PDB entry 5DNU | X-ray diffraction, 1.20 A resolution | chain A

[Chain A]
Name: ShKAI2iB
From: Striga hermonthica
Sequence (275 residues; row label = number of the first residue in the row; numbers below 1 keep their minus sign (Gly-4 is residue -4)):
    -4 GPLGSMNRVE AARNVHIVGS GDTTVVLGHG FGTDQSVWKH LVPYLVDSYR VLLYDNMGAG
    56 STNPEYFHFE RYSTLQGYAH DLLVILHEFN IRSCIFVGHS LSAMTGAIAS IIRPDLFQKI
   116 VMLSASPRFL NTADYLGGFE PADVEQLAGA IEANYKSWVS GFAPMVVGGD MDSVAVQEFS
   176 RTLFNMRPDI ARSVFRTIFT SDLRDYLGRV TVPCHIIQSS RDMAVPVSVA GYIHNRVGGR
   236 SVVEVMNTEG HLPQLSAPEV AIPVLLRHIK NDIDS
Not modelled in the structure: -4 to 2, 270
Metal / ion sites: Na+ site 1: Phe64, Ser68; Na+ site 2: Glu83 (together with 1,2-ethanediol); Na+ site 3: Asp267 (together with formate)
Ligand contacts:
  - benzoic acid (BEZ): Gln71, Ala74, His75, Ile103, Ile107, Tyr201
  - Karrikin KAR1 (KKN; 3-methyl-2H-furo[2,3-c]pyran-2-one): Phe26, Ser95, Leu96, Phe124, Leu142, Phe157, Val161, Phe190, Ile193, Phe194, Met218, Ala219, His246
Reported in the primary citation:
  - conformationally variable residues: Phe194
  - mutagenesis - F194A: unchanged binding to Karrikin KAR1
  - binding site for Karrikin KAR1: Phe26, Ser95, Leu96, Leu142, Phe190, Ile193, Phe194
  - catalytic residues: Phe26, Leu96
  - mutagenesis - S95A: abolished binding to Karrikin KAR1
  - mutagenesis - L142A (196 +/- 24 uM), F190L (186 +/- 43 uM): decreased binding to Karrikin KAR1
  - mutagenesis - V139L (36 +/- 7 uM): increased binding to Karrikin KAR1

[Summary]
Chain A binds Karrikin KAR1 and benzoic acid. Phe64 and Ser68 coordinate Na+ site 1. The paper reports
catalytic residues Phe26 and Leu96; L142A and F190L reduce binding to Karrikin KAR1; 5 substitutions were
tested in all.
Chain A is ShKAI2iB (Striga hermonthica); the structure, Crystal structure of Striga KAI2-like protein in
complex with karrikin, was determined by X-ray diffraction, deposited together with 5DNV and 5DNW.
